Entry 9FIH (X-ray diffraction, 2.08 A resolution); this record covers chains A and B.

== Chain A ==
Name: NADH-quinone oxidoreductase subunit E
Organism: Aquifex aeolicus VF5
Notes: EC 7.1.1.-
Reference sequence: O66842 (NUOE_AQUAE); residue numbers follow UniProt; this construct covers 1-160
Sequence (160 residues; row label = number of the first residue in the row):
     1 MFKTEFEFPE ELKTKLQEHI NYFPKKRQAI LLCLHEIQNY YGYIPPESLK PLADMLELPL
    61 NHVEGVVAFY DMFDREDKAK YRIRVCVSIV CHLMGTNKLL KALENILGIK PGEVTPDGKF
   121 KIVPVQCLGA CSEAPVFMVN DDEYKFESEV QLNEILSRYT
Disordered / not traced: 1-4
Bound ions: 2Fe-2S cluster Fe: C86, C91, C127, C131; Na+ near E149 (its only coordinating residue here)
Residues lining bound ligands: 2Fe-2S cluster (FES): C86, S88, I89, V90, C91, C127, L128, G129, A130, C131, V136

== Chain B ==
Name: NADH-quinone oxidoreductase subunit F
Organism: Aquifex aeolicus VF5
Notes: EC 7.1.1.-
Reference sequence: O66841 (NUOF_AQUAE); residue numbers follow UniProt; this construct covers 1-426
Sequence (434 residues; numbered 1 to 434; the number before each row is that of its first residue):
     1 MRSYPAIPRI YAETTLNMLL KRAKKPRVHS IDEYLKDGGY QALEKALNMS PEEIIDWVDK
    61 STLRGRGGAG FPTGKKWKFA VQNPGPRYFI CNADESEPGT FKDRIIIERD PHLLIEGIII
   121 SSYAIGANEA YIYIRGEYPA GYYILRDAIE EAKKKGFLGK NILGSGFDLE IYVARGAGAY
   181 ICGEETALIE SLEGKRGHPR LKPPYPVQKG LWGKPTVVNN VETIANVRFI ISMGWEEYRY
   241 IGPSDYAGPK LFPVSGKVKK PGVYELPMNT TLREVIFKYA GGTLGNKKVK AVFSGALDCF
   301 SSEELDIPMD YSPLGFGGTG TVIVLTEEDD IVEAALKIAE FYEHETCGQC TPCRVGCYEQ
   361 ANLLEKIYKG EATEQDWEGF DFVNRNIQPT SICGLGAVAG RLIRQTLEKF PEEWEKYRKK
   421 SASLPLAGHH HHHH
Disordered / not traced: 1, 420-434
Construct notes: engineered mutation R228 (Pro in O66841); expression tag (427-434)
Bound ions: Na+ site 1 near E33 (its only coordinating residue here); Na+ site 2: D94, A179; 4Fe-4S cluster Fe: C347, C350, C353, C393
Residues lining bound ligands:
  - FNR (1-deoxy-1-(7,8-dimethyl-2,4-dioxo-3,4-dihydro-2H-benzo[g]pteridin-1-id-10(5h)-yl)-5-O-phosphonato-D-ribitol): G65, R66, G67, G68, F71, K76, N92, D94, E95, S96, Y180, I181, G183, E184, E185, V218, N219, N220, T223, G394, L395
  - NADH (NAI; 1,4-dihydronicotinamide adenine dinucleotide): G67, G68, A69, F71, K76, F79, E95, S96, E97, T100, Y180, E185, Y205, P206, V207, V218, L297, G318, T319
  - 4Fe-4S cluster (SF4): I181, P199, T346, C347, G348, Q349, C350, C353, S391, I392, C393, L395, G396

== Chain A / chain B interface ==
Pairs across the interface (98; chain A residue first):
  Y22(A) - R146(B)
  Y22(A) - Y172(B)
  Y22(A) - V173(B)  hydrogen bond (side chain-backbone)
  F23(A) - Y131(B)  hydrophobic
  F23(A) - Y172(B)  hydrophobic
  F23(A) - V173(B)
  F23(A) - A174(B)  hydrophobic
  P24(A) - E129(B)
  P24(A) - Y131(B)
  P24(A) - Y172(B)
  K25(A) - W212(B)
  R27(A) - E193(B)
  R27(A) - G194(B)
  R27(A) - W212(B)
  Q28(A) - Y131(B)  hydrogen bond
  Q28(A) - L192(B)  hydrogen bond (side chain-backbone)
  Q28(A) - W212(B)
  I30(A) - G194(B)
  L31(A) - R175(B)
  L31(A) - S191(B)
  L32(A) - Y142(B)
  L32(A) - R175(B)
  H35(A) - R175(B)
  H35(A) - G176(B)  hydrogen bond (side chain-backbone)
  H35(A) - A177(B)
  H62(A) - G194(B)  hydrogen bond (side chain-backbone)
  H62(A) - K195(B)
  G65(A) - R196(B)
  V66(A) - G194(B)
  F69(A) - A179(B)  hydrophobic
  F69(A) - I181(B)  hydrophobic
  F69(A) - R196(B)
  F69(A) - G197(B)
  F69(A) - H198(B)
  Y70(A) - A177(B)
  Y70(A) - C182(B)  hydrophobic
  Y70(A) - S191(B)  hydrogen bond
  Y70(A) - K195(B)  hydrogen bond (side chain-backbone)
  Y70(A) - R196(B)
  Y70(A) - G197(B)  hydrogen bond (side chain-backbone)
  D71(A) - A177(B)  hydrogen bond (backbone-backbone)
  D71(A) - H344(B)  salt bridge
  M72(A) - G136(B)
  M72(A) - E137(B)
  M72(A) - A177(B)  hydrogen bond (backbone-backbone)
  M72(A) - G178(B)
  F73(A) - A177(B)  hydrophobic
  V87(A) - K337(B)
  I89(A) - P98(B)  hydrophobic
  I89(A) - A334(B)
  I89(A) - K337(B)
  V90(A) - S255(B)
  V90(A) - G256(B)
  V90(A) - I323(B)  hydrophobic
  H92(A) - E333(B)  salt bridge
  H92(A) - K337(B)
  L93(A) - L325(B)  hydrophobic
  M94(A) - G256(B)
  M94(A) - K257(B)
  M94(A) - L284(B)  hydrophobic
  Q126(A) - F341(B)
  Q126(A) - H344(B)
  Q126(A) - E345(B)
  C127(A) - E97(B)
  C127(A) - P98(B)  hydrophobic
  C127(A) - G99(B)
  C127(A) - R135(B)  hydrogen bond (backbone-side chain)
  L128(A) - R104(B)
  L128(A) - R135(B)
  L128(A) - E137(B)
  L128(A) - Y138(B)
  G129(A) - T100(B)
  G129(A) - F101(B)
  G129(A) - R104(B)  hydrogen bond (backbone-side chain)
  G129(A) - R135(B)
  G129(A) - Y138(B)  hydrogen bond (backbone-side chain)
  A130(A) - R104(B)
  C131(A) - G99(B)  hydrogen bond (side chain-backbone)
  C131(A) - T100(B)
  C131(A) - F101(B)
  C131(A) - S255(B)
  S132(A) - I10(B)
  S132(A) - F101(B)
  S132(A) - S255(B)
  S132(A) - P261(B)
  S132(A) - G262(B)
  E133(A) - P8(B)
  E133(A) - I10(B)
  M138(A) - E137(B)
  M138(A) - P139(B)  hydrophobic
  D141(A) - P5(B)
  D141(A) - P139(B)
  D141(A) - Y143(B)
  D142(A) - P5(B)
  D142(A) - A6(B)  hydrogen bond (side chain-backbone)
  E143(A) - A6(B)  hydrogen bond (backbone-backbone)
  E143(A) - P8(B)
  E143(A) - R104(B)  salt bridge
Interface residues without a listed pair, chain A (39 interface residues in all): S88, Y144, K145
Interface residues without a listed pair, chain B (65 interface residues in all): I7, R9, Y11, S96, Y133, I171, V254, F293, D329, I338, E340, C347

== In short ==
The interface between chain A and chain B involves 39 residues on one side and 65 on the other; the contacts
include 16 hydrogen bonds and 3 salt bridges. Among the polar pairs are D71(A)-H344(B), H92(A)-E333(B) and
E143(A)-R104(B). Chain A binds 2Fe-2S cluster.
Here chain A is NADH-quinone oxidoreductase subunit E and chain B is NADH-quinone oxidoreductase subunit F,
both from Aquifex aeolicus VF5. Entry 9FIH (Crystal Structure of NuoEF variant P228R(NuoF) from Aquifex
aeolicus bound to NADH under anoxic conditions after ...) was determined by X-ray diffraction together with
9FDJ, 9FDK, 9FDV, 9FE0, 9FE5, 9FE7 and 6 further entries from the same study.
